PDB entry 9GEV | electron microscopy, 3.47 A resolution | chains L and T of the 20 polymer chains in the assembly

# Chain L
Molecule: Nucleosomal DNA Strand 2
Sequence (152 nucleotides; row label = number of the first residue in the row; numbers below 1 keep their minus sign (DT-81 is residue -81)):
   -81 TGCCGAGGCCGCTCAATTGGTCGTAGACAGCTCTAGCACCGCTTAAACGC
   -31 ACGTACGCGCTGTCCCCCGCGTTTTAACCGCCAAGGGGATTACTCCCTAG
    19 TCTCCAGGCACGTGTCAGATATATACATCCTGTGCATGTACTCGGGATAT
    69 TG
Disordered / not traced: -81 to -76, 60-70

# Chain T
Protein: Histone H2B type 2-E
From: Homo sapiens
Reference sequence: Q16778 (H2B2E_HUMAN); residues 1-125 here correspond to UniProt positions 2-126 (UniProt number = residue number + 1)
Sequence (125 residues; each row starts with the number of its first residue):
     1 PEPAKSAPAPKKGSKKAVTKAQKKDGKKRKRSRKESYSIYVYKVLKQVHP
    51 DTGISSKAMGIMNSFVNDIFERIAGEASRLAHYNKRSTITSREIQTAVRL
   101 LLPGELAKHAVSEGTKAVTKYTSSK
Disordered / not traced: 1-30, 124-125
Swiss-Prot annotation at these positions:
  - modified residue: Pro1 (N-acetylproline), Glu2 (ADP-ribosyl glutamic acid), Lys5 (N6-(2-hydroxyisobutyryl)lysine), Ser6 (ADP-ribosylserine), Lys11 (N6-(beta-hydroxybutyryl)lysine), Lys12 (N6-(2-hydroxyisobutyryl)lysine), Ser14 (Phosphoserine), Lys15 (N6-acetyllysine), Lys16 (N6-(beta-hydroxybutyryl)lysine), Lys20 (N6-(2-hydroxyisobutyryl)lysine), Lys23 (N6-(2-hydroxyisobutyryl)lysine), Lys24 (N6-(2-hydroxyisobutyryl)lysine), Lys34 (N6-(2-hydroxyisobutyryl)lysine), Glu35 (PolyADP-ribosyl glutamic acid), Ser36 (Phosphoserine), Lys43 (N6-(2-hydroxyisobutyryl)lysine), Lys46 (N6-(2-hydroxyisobutyryl)lysine), Lys57 (N6,N6-dimethyllysine), Arg79 (Dimethylated arginine), Lys85 (N6,N6,N6-trimethyllysine) and 6 more in UniProt
  - glycosylation: Ser112 (O-linked (GlcNAc) serine)
  - cross-link (Glycyl lysine isopeptide (Lys-Gly)): Lys5 (interchain with G-Cter in SUMO2), Lys20 (interchain with G-Cter in SUMO2), Lys34 (interchain with G-Cter in ubiquitin), Lys120 (interchain with G-Cter in ubiquitin)

# Chain L / chain T interface
Residue-residue contacts (16; chain L residue first):
  DC-54(L) - Ile54(T)  phosphate contact
  DC-54(L) - Ser55(T)  phosphate contact
  DC-54(L) - Ser56(T)  hydrogen bond to the phosphate
  DA-53(L) - Tyr42(T)  sugar contact
  DA-53(L) - Gly53(T)  phosphate contact
  DA-53(L) - Ile54(T)  hydrogen bond to the phosphate
  DG-52(L) - Tyr42(T)  hydrogen bond to the phosphate
  DG-52(L) - Lys46(T)  phosphate contact
  DC-45(L) - Arg33(T)  sugar contact
  DC-34(L) - Ser87(T)  sugar contact
  DG-33(L) - Arg86(T)  phosphate contact
  DG-33(L) - Ser87(T)  hydrogen bond to the phosphate
  DG-33(L) - Thr88(T)  hydrogen bond to the phosphate
  DG30(L) - Arg31(T)  phosphate contact
  DG30(L) - Ser32(T)  hydrogen bond to the phosphate
  DT31(L) - Arg31(T)  hydrogen bond to the phosphate
Also at the interface, not in a pair above, chain L (10 interface residues in all): DA-55, DC29

# Summary
Chain L and chain T form an interface of 10 and 12 residues respectively, with 7 hydrogen bonds. Among the
polar pairs are DC-54(L)-Ser56(T), DA-53(L)-Ile54(T) and DG-52(L)-Tyr42(T).
Here chain L is Nucleosomal DNA Strand 2 and chain T is Histone H2B type 2-E (Homo sapiens). Entry 9GEV
(CryoEM structure of the human INO80 core-nucleosome complex state N-6) was determined by electron microscopy.
